Entry 2QHU (X-ray diffraction, 1.90 A resolution); this record covers chain A.

== Chain A ==
Molecule: Lipoyltransferase
Organism: Thermus thermophilus
Notes: EC 2.3.1.-
UniProt: Q5SLQ3 (LIPB_THET8); residues 1-210 here = UniProt positions 1-210
Sequence (210 residues; each row starts with the number of its first residue):
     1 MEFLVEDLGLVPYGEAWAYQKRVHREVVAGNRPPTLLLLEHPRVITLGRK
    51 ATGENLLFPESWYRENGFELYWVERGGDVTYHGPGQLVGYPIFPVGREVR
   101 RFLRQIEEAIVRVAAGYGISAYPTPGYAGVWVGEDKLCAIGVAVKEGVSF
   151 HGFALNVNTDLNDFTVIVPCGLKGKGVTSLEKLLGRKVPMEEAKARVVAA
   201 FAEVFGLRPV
Disulfide bonds: C170 forms a disulfide with the same residue of a neighbouring copy of this chain
Ligand contacts: octanal (OYA): R75, G76, G77, D78, V79, T80, H82, Y90, A139, I140, G141, G152, F153, A154

== Overview ==
Ligands of chain A: octanal.
Chain A is Lipoyltransferase (Thermus thermophilus); the structure, Structural Basis of Octanoic Acid
Recognition by Lipoate-Protein Ligase B, was determined by X-ray diffraction (same publication as 2QHS, 2QHT
and 2QHV).
